Entry 5FWR (X-ray diffraction, 2.13 A resolution); this record covers chain A.

# Chain A
Molecule: FimH
From: Escherichia coli
Notes: fragment: fimh lectin domain, residues 22-179
UniProt: Q9S497 (Q9S497_ECOLX); residues 1-158 here correspond to UniProt positions 22-179 (UniProt number = residue number + 21)
Sequence (158 residues; each row starts with the number of its first residue):
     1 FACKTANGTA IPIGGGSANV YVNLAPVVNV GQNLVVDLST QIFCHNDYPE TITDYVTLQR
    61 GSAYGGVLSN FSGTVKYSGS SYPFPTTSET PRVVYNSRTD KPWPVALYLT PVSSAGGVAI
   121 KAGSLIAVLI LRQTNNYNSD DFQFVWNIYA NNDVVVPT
Disulfide bonds: C3-C44
Ligand contacts: biphenyl-4-yl alpha-D-mannopyranoside (3X8): F1, I13, N46, D47, Y48, I52, D54, Q133, N135, Y137, D140, F142
What the authors report for this chain:
  - mutagenesis - Y48A, Y137A: decreased binding to biphenyl-4-yl alpha-D-mannopyranoside
  - mutagenesis - Y48A: decreased stability
  - binding site for biphenyl-4-yl alpha-D-mannopyranoside: Y48, Y137
  - contacts within the chain: Y48-I52, I52-Y137 (from molecular simulation)
  - mutagenesis - Y137A: decreased binding to HM
  - mutagenesis - Y48A: unchanged binding to HM
  - mutagenesis - Y137A: increased stability

# In short
Bound to chain A: biphenyl-4-yl alpha-D-mannopyranoside. From the paper: a binding site for biphenyl-4-yl
alpha-D-mannopyranoside at Y48 and Y137; Y48A and Y137A reduce binding to biphenyl-4-yl
alpha-D-mannopyranoside.
Chain A is FimH (Escherichia coli); the structure, Breaking down the wall: mutation of the tyrosine gate of
the universal Escherichia coli fimbrial adhesin ..., was determined by X-ray diffraction together with 5FX3,
5FS5 and 4CA4 from the same study.
